1ZGJ - chain A; structure by X-ray diffraction, 2.50 A resolution.

# Chain A
Protein: Isoflavanone 4'-O-methyltransferase'
Organism: Medicago truncatula
UniProtKB: Q29U70 (Q29U70_MEDTR); residue numbers follow UniProt; this construct covers 11-364
Amino-acid sequence (354 residues; numbered 11 to 364; the number before each row is that of its first residue):
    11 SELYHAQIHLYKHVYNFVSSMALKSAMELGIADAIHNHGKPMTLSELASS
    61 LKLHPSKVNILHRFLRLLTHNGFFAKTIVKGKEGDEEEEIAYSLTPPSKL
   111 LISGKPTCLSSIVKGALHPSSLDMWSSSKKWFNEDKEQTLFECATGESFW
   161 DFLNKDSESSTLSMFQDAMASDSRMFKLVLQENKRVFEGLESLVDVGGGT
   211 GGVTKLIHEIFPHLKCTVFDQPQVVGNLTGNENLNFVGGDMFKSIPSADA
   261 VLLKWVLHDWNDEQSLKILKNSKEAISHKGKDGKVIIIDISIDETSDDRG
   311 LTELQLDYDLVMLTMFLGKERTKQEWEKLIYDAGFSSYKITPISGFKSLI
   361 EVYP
Residues lining bound ligands:
  - pisatin (P1S; (6ar,12ar)-3-(hydroxymethyl)-6H-[1,3]dioxolo[5,6][1]benzofuro[3,2-c]chromen-6a(12ah)-ol): Y25, G125, A126, S130, S131, F159, M174, F175, A178, M179, D182, Y318, V321, M322, M325, F326
  - S-adenosylhomocysteine (SAH): D205, V206, G207, G208, G209, V213, F229, D230, Q231, V234, G249, D250, M251, F252, K264, W265, V266, W270
UniProt features mapped onto this chain:
  - active site: H268 (Proton acceptor)
  - binding site (S-adenosyl-L-methionine): V206 to G209, D230, Q231, D250, M251, K264
From the paper describing this entry:
  - binding site for pisatin: Y25
  - catalytic residues: H268 (proposed by the authors, not directly observed)

# In short
Bound to chain A: pisatin and S-adenosylhomocysteine. Curated annotation (UniProt) lists active-site residue
H268 and 9 S-adenosyl-L-methionine-binding residues. The paper reports the catalytic residue H268; a binding
site for pisatin at Y25.
Chain A is Isoflavanone 4'-O-methyltransferase' (Medicago truncatula); the structure, Crystal structure of
isoflavanone 4'-O-methyltransferase complexed with (+)-pisatin, was determined by X-ray diffraction, deposited
together with 1ZG3, 1ZGA and 1ZHF.
